PDB entry 9CLX | electron microscopy, 3.65 A resolution | chains A and B

== Chain A (and B) ==
Protein: Angiotensin-converting enzyme
From: Homo sapiens
Notes: EC 3.4.15.1; chain B of this document is another copy of the same molecule, construct and numbering; everything in this record applies to it too
Reference sequence: P12821 (ACE_HUMAN); residues -28 to 1206 here correspond to UniProt positions 1-1235 (UniProt number = residue number + 29)
Amino-acid sequence (1241 residues; row label = number of the first residue in the row; numbers below 1 keep their minus sign (Met-28 is residue -28)):
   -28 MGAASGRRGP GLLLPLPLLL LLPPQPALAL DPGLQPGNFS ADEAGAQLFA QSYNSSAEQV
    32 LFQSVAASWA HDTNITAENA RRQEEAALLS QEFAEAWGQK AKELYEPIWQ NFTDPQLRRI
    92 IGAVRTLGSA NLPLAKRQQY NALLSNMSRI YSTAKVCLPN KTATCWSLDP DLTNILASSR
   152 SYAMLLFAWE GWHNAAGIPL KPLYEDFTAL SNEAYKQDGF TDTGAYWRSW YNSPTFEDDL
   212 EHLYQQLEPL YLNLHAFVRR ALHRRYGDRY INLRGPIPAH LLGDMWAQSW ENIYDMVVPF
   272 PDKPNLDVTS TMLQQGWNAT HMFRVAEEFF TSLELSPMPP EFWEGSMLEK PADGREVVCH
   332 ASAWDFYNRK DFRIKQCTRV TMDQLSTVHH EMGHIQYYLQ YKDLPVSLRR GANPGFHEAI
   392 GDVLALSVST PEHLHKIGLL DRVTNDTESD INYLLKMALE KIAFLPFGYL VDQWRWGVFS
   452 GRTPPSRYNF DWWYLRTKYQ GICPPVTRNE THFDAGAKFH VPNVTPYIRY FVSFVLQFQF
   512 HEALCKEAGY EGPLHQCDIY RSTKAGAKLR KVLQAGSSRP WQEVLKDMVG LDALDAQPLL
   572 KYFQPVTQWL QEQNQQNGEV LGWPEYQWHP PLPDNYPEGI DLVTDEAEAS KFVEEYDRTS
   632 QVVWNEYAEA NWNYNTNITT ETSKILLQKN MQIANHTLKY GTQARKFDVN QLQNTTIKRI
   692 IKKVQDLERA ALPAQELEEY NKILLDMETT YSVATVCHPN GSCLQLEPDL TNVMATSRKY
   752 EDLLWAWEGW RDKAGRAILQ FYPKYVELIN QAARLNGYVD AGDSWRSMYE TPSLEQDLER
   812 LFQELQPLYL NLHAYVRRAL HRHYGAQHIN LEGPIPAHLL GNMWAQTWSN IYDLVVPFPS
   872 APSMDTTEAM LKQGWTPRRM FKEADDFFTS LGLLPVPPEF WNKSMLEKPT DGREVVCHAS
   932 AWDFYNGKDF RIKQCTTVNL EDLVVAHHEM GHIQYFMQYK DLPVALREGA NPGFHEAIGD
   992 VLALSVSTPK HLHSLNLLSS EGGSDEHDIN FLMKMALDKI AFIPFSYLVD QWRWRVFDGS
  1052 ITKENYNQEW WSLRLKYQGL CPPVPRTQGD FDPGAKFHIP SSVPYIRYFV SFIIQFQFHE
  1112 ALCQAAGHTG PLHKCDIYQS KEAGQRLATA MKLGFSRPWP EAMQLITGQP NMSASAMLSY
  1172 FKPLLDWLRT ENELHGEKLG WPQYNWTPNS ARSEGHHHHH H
Not modelled in the structure: -28 to 1, 1203-1212 (chain B: -28 to 1, 1201-1212)
Differences from the reference sequence: expression tag (1207-1212)
Disulfide bonds: Cys128-Cys136, Cys330-Cys348, Cys516-Cys528, Cys728-Cys734, Cys1114-Cys1126
Glycans and other covalent adducts: N-acetylglucosamine (NAG) linked to Asn9, Asn25, Asn82, Asn289, Asn416, Asn480, Asn648, Asn666, Asn685; glycan linked to Asn117
UniProt features mapped onto this chain:
  - active site: Glu362 (Proton acceptor 1), His491 (Proton donor 1), Glu960 (Proton acceptor 2), His1089 (Proton donor 2)
  - binding site (chloride): Tyr202, Arg500, Arg762, Tyr800, Trp1061, Arg1065, Arg1098
  - binding site (Zn(2+)): His361, His365, Glu389, His959, His963, Glu987
  - site: Asn494 (Not glycosylated), Arg1137, Leu1138 (Cleavage), Asn1196 (Not glycosylated), Arg1203, Ser1204 (Cleavage)
  - glycosylation (N-linked (GlcNAc...) asparagine): Asn9, Asn25, Asn45, Asn82, Asn117, Asn131, Asn289, Asn416, Asn480, Asn648, Asn666 (complex), Asn685 (complex), Asn731, Asn913, Asn1162
From the paper describing this entry:
  - self-association interface (contacts with another copy of this molecule); pairs are residue here / residue on that copy: Tyr465-Tyr465 (pi stacking), Glu1060-Lys1067 (salt bridge), Glu219, Arg453, Arg458
  - post-translational modification sites: Asn82
  - contacts within the chain: Glu66-Arg108, Lys73-Asp189, Arg96-Asp189
  - conformationally variable residues: Lys73 (from molecular simulation)

== Chain A / chain B interface ==
Contacting residue pairs (55):
  Gln216(A) - Gly452(B)
  Pro455(A) - Gln216(B)
  Ser457(A) - Trp594(B)
  Arg458(A) - Glu219(B)  salt bridge
  Arg458(A) - Lys469(B)
  Asn460(A) - Tyr597(B)  hydrogen bond
  Phe461(A) - Tyr465(B)  hydrophobic
  Phe461(A) - Tyr597(B)  hydrogen bond (backbone-side chain)
  Asp462(A) - Tyr465(B)  hydrogen bond
  Trp464(A) - Tyr597(B)
  Tyr465(A) - Phe461(B)  hydrophobic
  Tyr465(A) - Asp462(B)  hydrogen bond
  Tyr465(A) - Tyr465(B)  hydrophobic
  Lys469(A) - Arg458(B)
  Lys469(A) - Phe461(B)
  Pro475(A) - Gln598(B)
  Arg479(A) - Tyr597(B)
  Arg479(A) - Gln598(B)
  Asn480(A) - Pro595(B)
  Asn480(A) - Glu596(B)
  Asn480(A) - Tyr597(B)
  Glu481(A) - Trp594(B)
  Glu481(A) - Pro595(B)  hydrogen bond (backbone-backbone)
  Glu481(A) - Tyr597(B)
  Glu596(A) - Asn480(B)
  Tyr597(A) - Asn460(B)  hydrogen bond (side chain-backbone)
  Tyr597(A) - Phe461(B)  hydrogen bond (side chain-backbone)
  Tyr597(A) - Trp464(B)
  Tyr597(A) - Asn480(B)
  Tyr597(A) - Glu481(B)
  Gln598(A) - Pro475(B)
  Gln598(A) - Arg479(B)
  Gln598(A) - His600(B)  hydrogen bond
  His600(A) - Gln598(B)  hydrogen bond
  Asn1056(A) - Lys1067(B)
  Asn1058(A) - Tyr1195(B)  hydrogen bond
  Gln1059(A) - Ser1063(B)
  Gln1059(A) - Tyr1195(B)
  Glu1060(A) - Lys1067(B)  salt bridge
  Trp1062(A) - Tyr1195(B)
  Leu1066(A) - Gln1059(B)
  Lys1067(A) - Asn1056(B)
  Pro1073(A) - Asn1196(B)
  Pro1076(A) - Asn1196(B)
  Arg1077(A) - Tyr1195(B)  hydrogen bond (backbone-side chain)
  Thr1078(A) - Pro1193(B)
  Gln1079(A) - Pro1193(B)
  Pro1193(A) - Gln1079(B)  hydrogen bond (backbone-backbone)
  Gln1194(A) - Thr1078(B)
  Tyr1195(A) - Asn1058(B)  hydrogen bond (side chain-backbone)
  Tyr1195(A) - Gln1059(B)  hydrogen bond (side chain-backbone)
  Tyr1195(A) - Trp1062(B)
  Tyr1195(A) - Arg1077(B)  hydrogen bond (side chain-backbone)
  Tyr1195(A) - Gln1079(B)
  Asn1196(A) - Arg1077(B)
Interface residues without a listed pair, chain A (43 interface residues in all): Gly452, Arg453, Thr468, Thr482, Trp594, Pro595, Gln817, Ser1063, Gly1191
Interface residues without a listed pair, chain B (43 interface residues in all): Arg453, Thr468, Thr478, Gly593, Ser1051, Glu1055, Glu1060, Leu1066, Pro1073, Pro1076, Gln1194

== In short ==
The chain A/chain B interface involves 43 residues from each chain; the contacts include 15 hydrogen bonds and
2 salt bridges. Among the polar pairs are Arg458(A)-Glu219(B), Glu1060(A)-Lys1067(B) and Asn460(A)-Tyr597(B).
Covalently linked N-acetylglucosamine: at Asn9(A), Asn25(A), Asn82(A), Asn289(A), Asn416(A) and Asn480(A) and
3 more. From the paper: a modification site at Asn82(A); conformational variability at Lys73(A).
Both chains are Angiotensin-converting enzyme (Homo sapiens). Entry 9CLX (Angiotensin I converting enzyme
full-length dimer) was determined by electron microscopy together with 9D55, 9D5M and 9D5S from the same
study.
